2FUG - chains 2 and 7 of the 8 polymer chains in the assembly; structure by X-ray diffraction, 3.30 A resolution.

== Chain 2 ==
Molecule: NADH-quinone oxidoreductase chain 2
Organism: Thermus thermophilus
Notes: EC 1.6.99.5
Reference sequence: Q56221 (NQO2_THET8); residue numbers follow UniProt; this construct covers 1-181
Amino-acid sequence (181 residues; row label = number of the first residue in the row):
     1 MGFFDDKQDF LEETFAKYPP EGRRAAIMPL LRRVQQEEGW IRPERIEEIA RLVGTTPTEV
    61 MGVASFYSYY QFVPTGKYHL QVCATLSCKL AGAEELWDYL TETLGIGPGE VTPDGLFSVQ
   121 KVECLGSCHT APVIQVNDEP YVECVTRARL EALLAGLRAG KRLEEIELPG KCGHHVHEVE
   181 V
Not modelled in the structure: 1-2, 181
Disulfide bonds: Cys144-Cys172
Bound ions: 2Fe-2S cluster Fe: Cys83, Cys88, Cys124, Cys128
Residues lining bound ligands: 2Fe-2S cluster (FES): Cys83, Thr85, Leu86, Ser87, Cys88, Cys124, Leu125, Gly126, Ser127, Cys128, Val133
UniProt features mapped onto this chain:
  - binding site ([2Fe-2S] cluster): Cys83, Ser87, Cys88, Cys124, Cys128
What the authors report for this chain:
  - 2Fe-2S cluster coordination: Cys83

== Chain 7 ==
Molecule: conserved hypothetical protein
Organism: Thermus thermophilus
Amino-acid sequence (129 residues; numbered 1 to 129; the number before each row is that of its first residue):
     1 MSASSERELY EAWVELLSWM REYAQAKGVR FEKEADFPDF IYRMERPYDL PTTIMTASLS
    61 DGLGEPFLLA DVSPRHAKLK RIGLRLPRAH IHLHAHYEPG KGLVTGKIPL TKERFFALAD
   121 RAREALAFA
Not modelled in the structure: 1-2

== Interface between chain 2 and chain 7 ==
Pairs across the interface (24; chain 2 residue first):
  Trp40(2) with Ala125(7), hydrophobic
  Pro43(2) with Ala125(7)
  Met61(2) with Arg88(7); Phe128(7), hydrophobic
  Tyr67(2) with His90(7)
  Tyr70(2) with His90(7), hydrogen bond (backbone-side chain)
  Gln71(2) with His90(7)
  Phe72(2) with Arg88(7); Ala89(7), hydrophobic; Ala125(7)
  Val73(2) with Ile91(7), hydrophobic; Ala125(7), hydrophobic
  Pro74(2) with Arg121(7), hydrogen bond (backbone-side chain); Ala125(7)
  Thr101(2) with Ile108(7)
  Glu102(2) with Lys107(7), salt bridge; Ile108(7)
  Gly107(2) with Arg114(7)
  Gly109(2) with Ile91(7); Arg121(7), hydrogen bond (backbone-side chain)
  Glu110(2) with Arg114(7), salt bridge; Arg121(7)
  Val111(2) with Arg121(7)
  Gln120(2) with His90(7)
Also at the interface, not in a pair above, chain 2 (21 interface residues in all): Ser65, Ser68, Asp98, Gly105, Pro108
Also at the interface, not in a pair above, chain 7 (13 interface residues in all): His92, Leu93, Leu126

== Overview ==
Chain 2 and chain 7 form an interface of 21 and 13 residues respectively; the contacts include 3 hydrogen
bonds and 2 salt bridges. Polar pairs include Glu102(2)-Lys107(7), Glu110(2)-Arg114(7) and Tyr70(2)-His90(7).
Chain 2 binds 2Fe-2S cluster. From UniProt: 5 [2Fe-2S] cluster-binding residues on chain 2. From the paper:
2Fe-2S cluster coordination by Cys83(2).
Chain 2 is NADH-quinone oxidoreductase chain 2 and chain 7 is conserved hypothetical protein, both from
Thermus thermophilus; the structure, Crystal structure of the hydrophilic domain of respiratory complex I from
Thermus thermophilus, was determined by X-ray diffraction.
